6CAR - chains A and D of the 23 polymer chains in the assembly; structure by X-ray diffraction, 3.40 A resolution.

[Chain A]
Molecule: 16S Ribosomal RNA rRNA
From: Thermus thermophilus HB8
Sequence (1517 nucleotides; numbered 5 to 1544 plus 19 insertion-coded residues; 42 numbers in that range are skipped by the numbering (no residue carries them; nothing is unmodelled there); the number before each row is that of its first residue; a row labelled like 190A-190L holds insertion residues (190A, then the next letters in order)):
     5 UGGAGAGUCUGAUCCUGGCUCAGGGUGAACGCUGGCGGCGUGCCUAAGAC
    55 AUGCAAGUCGUGCGGG
    73 CCGCGGGGUUUU
    88 ACUCCG
    95 UGGUC
   101 AGCGGCGGACGGGUGAGUAACGCGUGGGU
  129A G
   130 ACCUACCCGGAAGAGGGGGACAACCCGGGGAAACUCGGGCUAAUCCCCCA
   180 UGUGGACCCGC
190A-190L CCCUUGGGGUGU
   191 GUCCAAAGGGCUUU
   216 GCCCGCUUCCGGAUGGGCCCGCGUCCCAUCAGCUAGUUGGUGGGGUAAUG
   266 GCCCACCAAGGCGACGACGGGUAGCCGGUCUGAGAGGAUGGCCGGCCACA
   316 GGGGCACUGAGACACGGGCCCCACUCCUACGGGAGGCAGCAGUUAGGAAU
   366 CUUCCGCAAUGGGCGCAAGCCUGACGGAGCGACGCCGCUUGGAGGAAGAA
   416 GCCCUUCGGGGUGUAAACUCCUGAA
   442 CCCGGGACGAAACCCCCGACGA
   474 GGGGACUGACGGUACCGGG
   494 GUAAUAGCGCCGGCCAACUCCGUGCCAGCAGCCXCGGUAAUACGGAGGGC
   544 GCGAGCGUUACCCGGAUUCACUGGGCGUAAAGGGCGUGUAGGCGGCCUGG
   594 GGCGUCCCAUGUGAAAGACCACGGCUCAACCGUGGGGGAGCGUGGGAUAC
   644 GCUCAGGCUAGACGGUGGGAGAGGGUGGUGGAAUUCCCGGAGUAGCGGUG
   694 AAAUGCGCAGAUACCGGGAGGAACGCCGAUGGCGAAGGCAGCCACCUGGU
   744 CCACCCGUGACGCUGAGGCGCGAAAGCGUGGGGAGCAAACCGGAUUAGAU
   794 ACCCGGGUAGUCCACGCCCUAAACGAUGCGCGCUAGGUCUCUGGGUCU
   848 CCUGGGGGCCGAAGCUAACGCGUUAAGCGCGCCGCCUGGGGAGUACGGCC
   898 GCAAGGCUGAAACUCAAAGGAAUUGACGGGGGCCCGCACAAGCGGUGGAG
   948 CAUGUGGUUUAAUUCGAAGXAACGCGAAGAACCUUACCAGGCCUUGACAU
   998 GCUAGG
 1003A G
  1004 AACCCGGGUGAAAGCCUGGGGUGCCCC
1030A-1030D GCGA
  1031 GGGGAGCCCUAGCACAGGUGCUGCAUGGCCGUCGUCAGCUCGUGCCGUGA
  1081 GGUGUUGGGUUAAGUCCCGCAACGAGCGCAACCCCCGCCGUUAGUUGCCA
  1131 GCGGUUCGGCCGGGCACUCUAACGGGACUGCCCGCGAAA
  1171 GCGGGAGGAAGGAGGGGACGACGUCUGGUCAGCAUGGCCCUUACGGCCUG
  1221 GGCGACACACGUGCUACAAUGCCCACUACAAAGCGAUGCCACCCGGCAAC
  1271 GGGGAGCUAAUCGCAAAAAGGUGGGCCCAGUUCGGAUUGGGGUCUGCAAC
  1321 CCGACCCCAUGAAGCCGGAAUCGCUAGUAAUCGCGGAUCAG
 1361A C
  1362 CAUGCCGCGGUGAAUACGUUCCCGGGCCUUGUACACACXGCCXGUXACGC
  1412 CAUGGGAGCGGGCUCUACCCGAAGUCGCCGGG
  1446 AGCCUACGGG
  1459 CAGGCGCCGAGGGUAGGGCCCGUGACUGGGGCGAAGUCGUAACAAGGUAG
  1509 CUGUACCGGAAGGUGCGGCUGGAUCACCUCCUUUCU
Disordered / not traced: 1533-1538
Modified / non-standard residues: PSU (pseudouridine-5'-monophosphate) at position 516, G7M (N7-methyl-guanosine-5'-monophosphate) at position 527, M2G (N2-dimethylguanosine-5'-monophosphate) at position 966, 5MC (5-methylcytidine-5'-monophosphate) at position 967, 2MG (2N-methylguanosine-5'-monophosphate) at position 1207, 5MC (5-methylcytidine-5'-monophosphate) at position 1400, 4OC (4n,o2'-methylcytidine-5'-monophosphate) at position 1402, 5MC (5-methylcytidine-5'-monophosphate) at position 1404, 5MC (5-methylcytidine-5'-monophosphate) at position 1407, UR3 (3-methyluridine-5'-monophoshate) at position 1498, MA6 (6N-dimethyladenosine-5'-monophoshate) at position 1518, MA6 (6N-dimethyladenosine-5'-monophoshate) at position 1519, PSU (pseudouridine-5'-monophosphate) at position 1540, PSU (pseudouridine-5'-monophosphate) at position 1541
Construct notes: conflict C13 (U131313 in 55771382)
Ion coordination: Mg2+ site 1 near G21 (its only coordinating residue here); Mg2+ site 2: C48, G115; Mg2+ site 3 near A59 (its only coordinating residue here); Mg2+ site 4: G61, U62; Mg2+ site 5: G70, U98; Mg2+ site 6: G107, G326; Mg2+ site 7: A109, G331; Mg2+ site 8: G117, G289; Mg2+ site 9: C121, G124, U125; Mg2+ site 10 near G146 (its only coordinating residue here); Mg2+ site 11 near A149 (its only coordinating residue here); Mg2+ site 12 near C175 (its only coordinating residue here); 90 more Mg2+ sites not listed
Small-molecule neighbours: Sisomicin (SIS; (1S,2S,3R,4S,6R)-4,6-diamino-3-{[(2S,3R)-3-amino-6-(aminomethyl)-3,4-dihydro-2H-pyran-2-yl]oxy}-2-hydroxycyclohexyl 3-deoxy-4-C-methyl-3-(methylamino)-beta-L-arabinopyranoside): 5MC_1404, G1405, U1406, 5MC_1407, A1408, C1409, G1491, A1493, G1494, U1495, C1496
What the authors report for this chain:
  - binding site for Sisomicin: G1405, U1406, G1491, A1493, G1494, U1495
  - conformationally variable residues (side-chain flip): A1492, A1493

[Chain D]
Molecule: 30S ribosomal protein S4
From: Thermus thermophilus (strain HB8 / ATCC 27634 / DSM 579)
Reference sequence: P80373 (RS4_THET8); numbering as in UniProt (aligned over 2-209)
Amino-acid sequence (208 residues; numbered 2 to 209; the number before each row is that of its first residue):
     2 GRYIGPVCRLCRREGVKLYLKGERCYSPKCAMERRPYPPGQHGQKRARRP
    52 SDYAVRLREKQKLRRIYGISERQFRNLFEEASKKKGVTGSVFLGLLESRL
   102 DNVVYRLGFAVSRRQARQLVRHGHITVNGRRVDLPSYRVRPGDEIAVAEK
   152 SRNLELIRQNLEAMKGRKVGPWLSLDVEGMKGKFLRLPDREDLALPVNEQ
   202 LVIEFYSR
Ion coordination: Zn2+: Cys9, Cys12, Cys26, Cys31; Mg2+: Ala82, Lys85, Gly87, Thr89
UniProt features mapped onto this chain:
  - binding site (Zn(2+)): Cys9, Cys12, Cys26, Cys31

[How chain A and chain D interact]
Pairs across the interface (121):
  A8(A) - Glu205(D)  hydrogen bond to the base
  A8(A) - Ser208(D)  base contact
  A8(A) - Arg209(D)  base contact
  A26(A) - Arg209(D)  hydrogen bond to the sugar
  G28(A) - Arg76(D)  salt bridge to the phosphate
  C400(A) - Arg73(D)  salt bridge to the phosphate
  C401(A) - Arg73(D)  salt bridge to the phosphate
  C401(A) - Asn77(D)  hydrogen bond to the phosphate
  G402(A) - Gln74(D)  hydrogen bond to the phosphate
  G402(A) - Leu135(D)  sugar contact
  G402(A) - Ser137(D)  hydrogen bond to the phosphate
  C403(A) - Arg3(D)  salt bridge to the phosphate
  C403(A) - Gln74(D)  hydrogen bond to the phosphate
  C403(A) - Arg122(D)  hydrogen bond to the sugar
  C403(A) - Pro136(D)  phosphate contact
  C403(A) - Ser137(D)  hydrogen bond to the phosphate
  U404(A) - Gly2(D)  hydrogen bond to the base
  U404(A) - Arg118(D)  salt bridge to the phosphate
  U404(A) - Arg122(D)  phosphate contact
  U405(A) - Gly2(D)  base contact
  U405(A) - Ile5(D)  phosphate contact
  G406(A) - Ile5(D)  sugar contact
  G406(A) - Gln119(D)  hydrogen bond to the base
  G407(A) - Ser113(D)  phosphate contact
  G407(A) - Arg115(D)  salt bridge to the phosphate
  G407(A) - Gln116(D)  hydrogen bond to the sugar
  G407(A) - Gln119(D)  sugar contact
  A408(A) - Leu21(D)  phosphate contact
  A408(A) - Lys22(D)  phosphate contact
  A408(A) - Ser113(D)  hydrogen bond to the phosphate
  A408(A) - Arg115(D)  phosphate contact
  A408(A) - Gln116(D)  hydrogen bond to the sugar
  G409(A) - Lys22(D)  salt bridge to the phosphate
  G409(A) - Glu24(D)  phosphate contact
  G409(A) - Arg25(D)  phosphate contact
  G410(A) - Lys22(D)  hydrogen bond to the base
  G410(A) - Arg25(D)  salt bridge to the phosphate
  G410(A) - Lys30(D)  salt bridge to the phosphate
  A411(A) - Arg25(D)  salt bridge to the phosphate
  A411(A) - Lys30(D)  phosphate contact
  A412(A) - Arg35(D)  base contact
  G413(A) - Arg36(D)  hydrogen bond to the base
  G425(A) - Tyr38(D)  phosphate contact
  G425(A) - Gln45(D)  phosphate contact
  G426(A) - Arg36(D)  salt bridge to the phosphate
  G426(A) - Tyr38(D)  hydrogen bond to the phosphate
  G426(A) - Gly41(D)  hydrogen bond to the phosphate
  G426(A) - Gln42(D)  sugar contact
  U427(A) - Arg13(D)  salt bridge to the phosphate
  U427(A) - Arg36(D)  salt bridge to the phosphate
  U427(A) - Pro40(D)  phosphate contact
  U427(A) - Gly41(D)  hydrogen bond to the phosphate
  G428(A) - Pro7(D)  phosphate contact
  G428(A) - Arg10(D)  salt bridge to the phosphate
  G428(A) - Arg13(D)  phosphate contact
  G428(A) - Arg36(D)  hydrogen bond to the sugar
  U429(A) - Arg13(D)  salt bridge to the phosphate
  U429(A) - Lys22(D)  phosphate contact
  U429(A) - Arg25(D)  hydrogen bond to the sugar
  U429(A) - Ala32(D)  phosphate contact
  U429(A) - Arg36(D)  salt bridge to the phosphate
  A430(A) - Pro7(D)  phosphate contact
  A430(A) - Val8(D)  hydrogen bond to the phosphate
  A430(A) - Cys9(D)  hydrogen bond to the phosphate
  A430(A) - Arg10(D)  phosphate contact
  A430(A) - Lys22(D)  phosphate contact
  C436(A) - Leu155(D)  phosphate contact
  C436(A) - Glu156(D)  sugar contact
  C436(A) - Leu157(D)  sugar contact
  U437(A) - His123(D)  hydrogen bond to the sugar
  U437(A) - His125(D)  hydrogen bond to the phosphate
  U437(A) - Leu155(D)  sugar contact
  G438(A) - His123(D)  sugar contact
  G438(A) - His125(D)  salt bridge to the phosphate
  A439(A) - His123(D)  phosphate contact
  C489(A) - Arg132(D)  salt bridge to the phosphate
  G490(A) - Arg132(D)  salt bridge to the phosphate
  A496(A) - Gln119(D)  base contact
  C508(A) - Arg209(D)  salt bridge to the phosphate
  A509(A) - Ser52(D)  hydrogen bond to the phosphate
  A509(A) - Tyr54(D)  phosphate contact
  A509(A) - Ala55(D)  sugar contact
  C511(A) - His43(D)  hydrogen bond to the base
  C511(A) - Lys46(D)  phosphate contact
  U512(A) - Gln42(D)  hydrogen bond to the sugar
  U512(A) - His43(D)  sugar contact
  U512(A) - Lys46(D)  salt bridge to the phosphate
  G540(A) - Gln42(D)  base contact
  G540(A) - His43(D)  base contact
  G541(A) - Gly41(D)  sugar contact
  G541(A) - Gln42(D)  hydrogen bond to the sugar
  G542(A) - Arg10(D)  salt bridge to the phosphate
  G542(A) - Arg14(D)  hydrogen bond to the phosphate
  G542(A) - Pro40(D)  phosphate contact
  G542(A) - Gly41(D)  sugar contact
  C543(A) - Arg10(D)  salt bridge to the phosphate
  C543(A) - Arg14(D)  salt bridge to the phosphate
  C543(A) - Arg59(D)  hydrogen bond to the phosphate
  G544(A) - Leu58(D)  phosphate contact
  G544(A) - Arg59(D)  salt bridge to the phosphate
  G544(A) - Gln62(D)  hydrogen bond to the phosphate
  G544(A) - Arg66(D)  salt bridge to the phosphate
  C545(A) - Lys61(D)  salt bridge to the phosphate
  C545(A) - Gln62(D)  phosphate contact
  C545(A) - Arg65(D)  salt bridge to the phosphate
  C545(A) - Glu72(D)  phosphate contact
  G546(A) - Tyr4(D)  base contact
  G546(A) - Arg65(D)  salt bridge to the phosphate
  G546(A) - Ser71(D)  phosphate contact
  G546(A) - Glu72(D)  hydrogen bond to the phosphate
  G546(A) - Arg73(D)  hydrogen bond to the phosphate
  A547(A) - Gly2(D)  hydrogen bond to the phosphate
  C612(A) - Lys84(D)  salt bridge to the phosphate
  G616(A) - Arg141(D)  salt bridge to the phosphate
  U619(A) - Arg132(D)  base contact
  U619(A) - Val133(D)  base contact
  U619(A) - Asp134(D)  hydrogen bond to the base
  U619(A) - Leu135(D)  base contact
  C620(A) - Leu135(D)  base contact
  C620(A) - Ser137(D)  base contact
  C620(A) - Tyr138(D)  sugar contact
Interface residues without a listed pair, chain A (52 interface residues in all): G27, C418, C419, G491, C613, A614
Interface residues without a listed pair, chain D (68 interface residues in all): Gly6, Lys85, Arg100, Arg139, Lys151

[Overview]
52 residues of chain A and 68 residues of chain D are in contact; the contacts include 35 hydrogen bonds and
31 salt bridges. Polar contacts include A8(A)-Glu205(D), U404(A)-Gly2(D) and G406(A)-Gln119(D). Chain A binds
Sisomicin. The paper reports a binding site for Sisomicin at G1405(A), U1406(A) and G1491(A) among others;
conformational variability at A1492(A) and A1493(A).
Chain A is 16S Ribosomal RNA rRNA (Thermus thermophilus HB8) and chain D is 30S ribosomal protein S4 (Thermus
thermophilus (strain HB8 / ATCC 27634 / DSM 579)); the structure, Serial Femtosecond X-ray Crystal Structure
of 30S ribosomal subunit from Thermus thermophilus in complex with Sisomicin, was determined by X-ray
diffraction (same publication as 6CAS).
